Entry 2GX2 (X-ray diffraction, 1.80 A resolution); this record covers chain A.

Chain A:
Molecule: fluorescent protein Dronpa
Source organism: Echinophyllia sp. SC22
Notes: fragment: Green fluorescent protein
UniProtKB: Q5TLG6 (Q5TLG6_9CNID); aligned to UniProt positions 2-224 over residues 2-224
Chain sequence (241 residues; row label = number of the first residue in the row; note: 2 numbers in that range are skipped by the numbering (no residue carries them; nothing is unmodelled there); numbers below 1 keep their minus sign (Met-18 is residue -18)):
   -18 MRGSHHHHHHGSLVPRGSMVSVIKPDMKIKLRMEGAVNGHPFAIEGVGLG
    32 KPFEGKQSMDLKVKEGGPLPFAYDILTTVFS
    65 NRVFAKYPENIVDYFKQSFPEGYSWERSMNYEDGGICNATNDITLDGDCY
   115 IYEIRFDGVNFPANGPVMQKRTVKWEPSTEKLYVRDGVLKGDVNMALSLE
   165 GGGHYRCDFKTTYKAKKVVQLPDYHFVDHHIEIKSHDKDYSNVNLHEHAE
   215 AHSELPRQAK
Disordered / not traced: -18 to 1, 219-224
Sequence notes: expression tag (-18 to 1); chromophore (62, 62, 62)
Modified / non-standard residues: Ser62 ([(4Z)-2-(1-amino-2-hydroxyethyl)-4-(4-hydroxybenzylidene)-5-oxo-4,5-dihydro-1H-imidazol-1-yl]acetic acid; GYS)
Covalently attached groups: covalent link Ser62-Asn65
From the paper describing this entry:
  - contacts within the chain: Gln38-Ser62, Ser62-Glu211

Overview:
The paper reports contacts within the chain involving Gln38, Ser62 and Glu211.
Chain A is fluorescent protein Dronpa (Echinophyllia sp. SC22); the structure, Crystal structural and
functional analysis of GFP-like fluorescent protein Dronpa, was determined by X-ray diffraction (same
publication as 2GX0).
